Entry 5AVB (X-ray diffraction, 2.40 A resolution); this record covers chains D and I of the 10 polymer chains in the assembly.

# Chain D
Molecule: Histone H2B type 1-J
From: Homo sapiens
UniProt: P06899 (H2B1J_HUMAN); residues 0-125 here correspond to UniProt positions 1-126 (UniProt number = residue number + 1)
Chain sequence (129 residues; row label = number of the first residue in the row; numbers below 1 keep their minus sign (Gly-3 is residue -3)):
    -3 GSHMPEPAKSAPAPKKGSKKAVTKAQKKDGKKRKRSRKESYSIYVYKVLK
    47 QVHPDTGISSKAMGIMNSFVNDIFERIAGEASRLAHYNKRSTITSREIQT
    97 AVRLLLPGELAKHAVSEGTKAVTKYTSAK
Unresolved in the structure: -3 to 28
Differences from the reference sequence: expression tag (-3 to -1)
UniProt features mapped onto this chain:
  - modified residue: Pro1 (N-acetylproline), Glu2 (ADP-ribosyl glutamic acid), Lys5 (N6-(2-hydroxyisobutyryl)lysine), Ser6 (ADP-ribosylserine), Lys11 (N6-(beta-hydroxybutyryl)lysine), Lys12 (N6-(2-hydroxyisobutyryl)lysine), Ser14 (Phosphoserine), Lys15 (N6-acetyllysine), Lys16 (N6-(beta-hydroxybutyryl)lysine), Lys20 (N6-(2-hydroxyisobutyryl)lysine), Lys23 (N6-(2-hydroxyisobutyryl)lysine), Lys24 (N6-(2-hydroxyisobutyryl)lysine), Lys34 (N6-(2-hydroxyisobutyryl)lysine), Glu35 (PolyADP-ribosyl glutamic acid), Ser36 (Phosphoserine), Lys43 (N6-(2-hydroxyisobutyryl)lysine), Lys46 (N6-(2-hydroxyisobutyryl)lysine), Lys57 (N6,N6-dimethyllysine), Arg79 (Dimethylated arginine), Lys85 (N6,N6,N6-trimethyllysine) and 6 more in UniProt
  - glycosylation: Ser112 (O-linked (GlcNAc) serine)
  - cross-link (Glycyl lysine isopeptide (Lys-Gly)): Lys5 (interchain with G-Cter in SUMO2), Lys20 (interchain with G-Cter in SUMO2), Lys34 (interchain with G-Cter in ubiquitin), Lys120 (interchain with G-Cter in ubiquitin)
Metal / ion sites: Mn2+: Val48 (shared with 1 residue of chain E)

# Chain I
Molecule: 147-nt DNA strand
Sequence (147 nucleotides; numbered -73 to 73; the number before each row is that of its first residue; numbers below 1 keep their minus sign (DA-73 is residue -73)):
   -73 ATCAATATCCACCTGCAGATACTACCAAAAGTGTATTTGGAAACTGCTCC
   -23 ATCAAAAGGCATGTTCAGCTGGAATCCAGCTGAACATGCCTTTTGATGGA
    27 GCAGTTTCCAAATACACTTTTGGTAGTATCTGCAGGTGGATATTGAT
Metal / ion sites: Mn2+ site 1: DG-35, DG-34; Mn2+ site 2 near DG-3 (its only coordinating residue here); Mn2+ site 3 near DG5 (its only coordinating residue here); Mn2+ site 4 near DG27 (its only coordinating residue here); Mn2+ site 5 near DG48 (its only coordinating residue here); Mn2+ site 6 near DG61 (its only coordinating residue here)

# Chain D / chain I interface
Residue-residue contacts (14):
  Arg29(D) with DA29(I), base contact; DG30(I), hydrogen bond to the base
  Lys30(D) with DG30(I), sugar contact
  Ser32(D) with DG30(I), hydrogen bond to the phosphate
  Arg33(D) with DA-45(I), sugar contact
  Ser55(D) with DA-55(I), phosphate contact
  Ser56(D) with DA-55(I), hydrogen bond to the phosphate
  Arg86(D) with DG-34(I), phosphate contact; DA-33(I), salt bridge to the phosphate
  Ser87(D) with DG-35(I), sugar contact; DG-34(I), hydrogen bond to the phosphate
  Thr88(D) with DG-35(I), hydrogen bond to the phosphate; DG-34(I), hydrogen bond to the phosphate
  Lys125(D) with DT-42(I), salt bridge to the phosphate
Also at the interface, not in a pair above, chain D (16 interface residues in all): Arg31, Glu35, Tyr42, Gly53, Ile54, Lys85
Also at the interface, not in a pair above, chain I (12 interface residues in all): DT-54, DA-47, DA-46, DT31

# Overview
16 residues of chain D face 12 of chain I across their interface; the contacts include 6 hydrogen bonds and 2
salt bridges. Polar contacts include Arg29(D)-DG30(I), Ser32(D)-DG30(I) and Ser56(D)-DA-55(I). The Mn2+ site 1
is built by DG-35(I) and DG-34(I).
Here chain D is Histone H2B type 1-J (Homo sapiens) and chain I is a 147-nt DNA strand. Entry 5AVB (human
nucleosome core particle) was determined by X-ray diffraction (same publication as 5AV5, 5AV6, 5AV8, 5AV9 and
5AVC).
